7XPK - chains A and B; structure by X-ray diffraction, 1.80 A resolution.

[Chain A]
Name: BAH domain-containing protein
From: Oryza sativa Japonica Group
Reference sequence: B9EY07 (B9EY07_ORYSJ); numbering as in UniProt (aligned over 19-177)
Amino-acid sequence (159 residues; row label = number of the first residue in the row):
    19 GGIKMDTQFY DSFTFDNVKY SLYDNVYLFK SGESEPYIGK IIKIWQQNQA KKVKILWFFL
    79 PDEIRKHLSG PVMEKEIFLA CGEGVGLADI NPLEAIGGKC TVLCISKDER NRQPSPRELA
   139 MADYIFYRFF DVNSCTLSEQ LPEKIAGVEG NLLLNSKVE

[Chain B]
Name: Alpha-aminoacylpeptide hydrolase
Reference sequence: A0A0E0IIA9 (A0A0E0IIA9_ORYNI); residues 287-304 here correspond to UniProt positions 1979-1996 (UniProt number = residue number + 1692)
Amino-acid sequence (18 residues; numbered 287 to 304; the number before each row is that of its first residue):
   287 PPKRRAISAI RKFPRDCG
From the paper describing this entry:
  - contacts within the chain: R297-F299 (cation-pi contact)

[Interface between chain A and chain B]
Pairs across the interface (63):
  F33(A) - R291(B)
  D34(A) - K289(B)  salt bridge
  D34(A) - R291(B)  salt bridge
  Y45(A) - P287(B)
  Y45(A) - P288(B)  hydrophobic
  L46(A) - A295(B)  hydrophobic
  F47(A) - K289(B)
  F47(A) - R290(B)
  F47(A) - S294(B)
  F47(A) - A295(B)  hydrogen bond (backbone-backbone)
  K48(A) - R290(B)
  K48(A) - S294(B)
  K48(A) - A295(B)
  K48(A) - R297(B)  hydrogen bond (side chain-backbone)
  S49(A) - S294(B)  hydrogen bond (backbone-side chain)
  E51(A) - R290(B)  hydrogen bond (backbone-side chain)
  S52(A) - R290(B)  hydrogen bond (backbone-side chain)
  Y55(A) - R297(B)
  Y55(A) - F299(B)  hydrophobic
  W75(A) - I296(B)
  W75(A) - R297(B)
  F76(A) - R297(B)  hydrogen bond (backbone-side chain)
  F77(A) - R297(B)
  F77(A) - P300(B)
  E81(A) - R297(B)  salt bridge
  E81(A) - F299(B)
  E81(A) - C303(B)
  E81(A) - G304(B)  hydrogen bond (backbone-backbone)
  I82(A) - C303(B)  hydrophobic
  K84(A) - D302(B)
  H85(A) - R301(B)  hydrogen bond (side chain-backbone)
  H85(A) - D302(B)
  H85(A) - C303(B)
  V103(A) - K298(B)
  V103(A) - F299(B)
  V103(A) - P300(B)
  G104(A) - K298(B)
  G104(A) - P300(B)
  D107(A) - I296(B)
  D107(A) - R297(B)
  D107(A) - K298(B)  salt bridge
  I108(A) - I296(B)
  N109(A) - A295(B)
  N109(A) - I296(B)  hydrogen bond (side chain-backbone)
  P110(A) - I293(B)  hydrophobic
  E112(A) - R291(B)
  E112(A) - I293(B)
  A113(A) - R291(B)
  A113(A) - I293(B)
  A113(A) - S294(B)
  I114(A) - R291(B)  hydrogen bond (backbone-side chain)
  G115(A) - P287(B)
  G115(A) - P288(B)
  G115(A) - K289(B)  hydrogen bond (backbone-backbone)
  G115(A) - R291(B)
  G116(A) - P287(B)
  K117(A) - P287(B)
  F148(A) - C303(B)  hydrophobic
  V150(A) - P300(B)
  N151(A) - R301(B)  hydrogen bond (backbone-side chain)
  S152(A) - R301(B)  hydrogen bond (backbone-side chain)
  C153(A) - P300(B)  hydrophobic
  C153(A) - R301(B)
Interface residues without a listed pair, chain A (36 interface residues in all): P54, A106
Interface features reported in the paper:
  - residue pairs: Y45(A)-P288(B) (hydrophobic contact), Y55(A)-R297(B) (cation-pi contact), W75(A)-R297(B) (cation-pi contact), F76(A)-R297(B) (backbone contact), F77(A)-R297(B) (cation-pi contact)
  - interface residues, chain A: D34(A), F47(A), S49(A), E51(A), F76(A), H85(A), N109(A), I114(A), G115(A), K117(A), N151(A)
  - interface residues, chain B: K289(B), R290(B), R291(B), A295(B), I296(B), R297(B), R301(B)
  - hot spots on chain B (mutagenesis) - R297A: abolished binding to BAH domain-containing protein (chain A)

[Summary]
The interface between chain A and chain B involves 36 residues on one side and 17 on the other, with 13
hydrogen bonds and 4 salt bridges. Polar pairs include D34(A)-K289(B), D34(A)-R291(B) and E81(A)-R297(B). The
authors report a hydrophobic contact between Y45(A) and P288(B); cation-pi contacts between Y55(A) and
R297(B), W75(A) and R297(B) and F77(A) and R297(B); a backbone contact between F76(A) and R297(B). From the
paper: R297A of chain B abolishes binding to BAH domain-containing protein (chain A); interface residues
D34(A), F47(A) and K289(B) among others.
Here chain A is BAH domain-containing protein (Oryza sativa Japonica Group) and chain B is
Alpha-aminoacylpeptide hydrolase. Entry 7XPK (crystal structure of rice ASI1 BAH domain in complex with a rice
SUVH6 peptide) was determined by X-ray diffraction together with 7XPJ from the same study.
